PDB entry 1ART | X-ray diffraction, 1.80 A resolution | chain A

== Chain A ==
Protein: Aspartate aminotransferase
From: Escherichia coli
Notes: EC 2.6.1.1
Reference sequence: P00509 (AAT_ECOLI); the construct has insertions or renumbered stretches relative to UniProt, so the offset changes along the chain: 5-64 = UniProt 1-60; 66-126 = UniProt 61-121; 133-152 = UniProt 123-142; 154-231 = UniProt 143-220; 1 more segments
Sequence (396 residues; numbered 5 to 409; 9 numbers in that range are skipped by the numbering (no residue carries them; nothing is unmodelled there); the number before each row is that of its first residue):
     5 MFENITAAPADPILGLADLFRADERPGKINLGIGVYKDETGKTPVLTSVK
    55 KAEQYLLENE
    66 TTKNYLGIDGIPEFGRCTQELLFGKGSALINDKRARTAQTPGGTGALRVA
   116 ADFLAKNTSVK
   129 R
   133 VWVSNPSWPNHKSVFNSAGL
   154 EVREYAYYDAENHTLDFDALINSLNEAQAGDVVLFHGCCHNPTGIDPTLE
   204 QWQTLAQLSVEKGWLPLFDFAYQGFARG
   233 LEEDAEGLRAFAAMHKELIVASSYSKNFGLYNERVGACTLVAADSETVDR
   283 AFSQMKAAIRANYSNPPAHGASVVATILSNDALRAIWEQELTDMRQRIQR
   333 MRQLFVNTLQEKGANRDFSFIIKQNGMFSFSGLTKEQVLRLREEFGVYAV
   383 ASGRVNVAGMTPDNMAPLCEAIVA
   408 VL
Curated features (UniProtKB/Swiss-Prot):
  - binding site (L-aspartate): Gly38, Trp140, Asn194, Arg386
  - modified residue: Lys258 (N6-(pyridoxal phosphate)lysine)
Residues lining bound ligands:
  - 2-methyl-L-aspartic acid (0A0): Ile17, Ile37, Gly38, Tyr70, Trp140, Asn194, Tyr225, Lys258, Arg292, Ser296, Phe360, Arg386
  - 2-methyl-L-aspartic acid / pyridoxal phosphate: Ile17, Ile37, Gly38, Tyr70, Gly107, Gly108, Thr109, Trp140, His189, Asn194, Asp222, Ala224, Tyr225, Ser255, Ser257, Lys258, Arg266, Arg292, Ser296, Phe360, Arg386
  - pyridoxal phosphate (PLP): Tyr70, Gly107, Gly108, Thr109, Trp140, His189, Asn194, Asp222, Ala224, Tyr225, Ser255, Ser257, Lys258, Arg266, Ser296

== Overview ==
Ligands of chain A: pyridoxal phosphate, 2-methyl-L-aspartic acid and 2-methyl-L-aspartic acid / pyridoxal
phosphate. UniProt lists 4 L-aspartate-binding residues.
Chain A is Aspartate aminotransferase (Escherichia coli); the structure, X-ray crystallographic study of
pyridoxal 5'-phosphate-type aspartate aminotransferases from escherichia coli in open and closed form, was
determined by X-ray diffraction together with 1ARS from the same study.
